8GZP - chains A and S; structure by electron microscopy, 3.60 A resolution.

# Chain A
Protein: Genome polyprotein
From: Dengue virus
Reference sequence: Q5I3C1 (Q5I3C1_9FLAV); residues 1-900 here correspond to UniProt positions 2491-3390 (UniProt number = residue number + 2490)
Amino-acid sequence (908 residues; row label = number of the first residue in the row; numbers below 1 keep their minus sign (Gly-7 is residue -7)):
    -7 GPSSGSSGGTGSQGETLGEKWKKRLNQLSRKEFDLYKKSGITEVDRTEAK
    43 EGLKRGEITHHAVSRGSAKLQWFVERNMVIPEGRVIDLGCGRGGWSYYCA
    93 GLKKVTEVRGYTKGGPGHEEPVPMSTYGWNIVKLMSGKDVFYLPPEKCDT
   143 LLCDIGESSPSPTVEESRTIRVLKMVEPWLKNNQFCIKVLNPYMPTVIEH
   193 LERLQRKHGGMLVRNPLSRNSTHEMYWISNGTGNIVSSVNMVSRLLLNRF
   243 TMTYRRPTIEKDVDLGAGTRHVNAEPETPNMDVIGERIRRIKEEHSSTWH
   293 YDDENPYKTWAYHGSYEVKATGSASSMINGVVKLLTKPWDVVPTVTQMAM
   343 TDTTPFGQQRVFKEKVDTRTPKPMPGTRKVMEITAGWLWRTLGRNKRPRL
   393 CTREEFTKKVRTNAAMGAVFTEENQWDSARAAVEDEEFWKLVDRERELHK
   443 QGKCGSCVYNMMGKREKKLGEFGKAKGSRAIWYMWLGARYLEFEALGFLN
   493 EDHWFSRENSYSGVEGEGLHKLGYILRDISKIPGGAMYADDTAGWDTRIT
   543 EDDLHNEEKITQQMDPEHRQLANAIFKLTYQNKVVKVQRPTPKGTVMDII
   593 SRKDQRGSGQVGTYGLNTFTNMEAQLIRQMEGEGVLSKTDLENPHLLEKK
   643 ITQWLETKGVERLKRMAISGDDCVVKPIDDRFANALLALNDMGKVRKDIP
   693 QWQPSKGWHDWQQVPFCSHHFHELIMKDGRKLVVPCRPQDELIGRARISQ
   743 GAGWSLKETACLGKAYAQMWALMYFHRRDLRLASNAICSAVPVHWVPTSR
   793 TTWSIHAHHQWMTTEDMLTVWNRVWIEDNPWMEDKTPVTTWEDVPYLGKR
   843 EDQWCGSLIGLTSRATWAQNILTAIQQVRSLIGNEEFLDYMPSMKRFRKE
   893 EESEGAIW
Not modelled in the structure: -7 to 6, 314-318, 343-344, 407-413, 455-470, 891-900
Differences from the reference sequence: expression tag (-7 to 0)
Bound ions: Zn2+ site 1: Glu437, His441, Cys446, Cys449; Zn2+ site 2: His712, His714, Cys728, Cys847
Ligand contacts: GDP (guanosine-5'-diphosphate): Lys14, Leu17, Asn18, Gln19, Leu20, Ser21, Phe25, Ser150, Ser151, Pro152, Glu157, Arg211, Ser213

# Chain S
Molecule: 168-nt RNA strand
Sequence (168 nucleotides; row label = number of the first residue in the row; numbering starts at 0):
     0 GAGUUGUUAGUCUGUGUGGACCGACAAGGACAGUUCCAAAUCGGAAGCUU
    50 GCUUAACACAGUUCUAACAGUUUGUUUAGAUAGAGAGCAGUAACCUGCUU
   100 UCUCUGCAACAUCAAUCCAGGCACAGAGCGCCGCGAGAUGGAUUGGUGUU
   150 GUUGAUCCAACAGGUUCU
Not modelled in the structure: 0, 48, 69-167
Modified positions: GDP (guanosine-5'-diphosphate) at position 0
Glycans and other covalent adducts: guanosine-5'-diphosphate (GDP) linked to A1
Bound ions: Mg2+: A1 (together with GDP)

# Chain A / chain S interface
Pairs across the interface (41):
  Thr39(A) - U61(S)  base contact
  Lys42(A) - U4(S)  salt bridge to the phosphate
  Ser56(A) - G2(S)  phosphate contact
  Ser56(A) - U3(S)  phosphate contact
  Arg57(A) - G2(S)  salt bridge to the phosphate
  Arg57(A) - U3(S)  phosphate contact
  Lys61(A) - A1(S)  phosphate contact
  Lys61(A) - G2(S)  salt bridge to the phosphate
  Arg84(A) - G2(S)  sugar contact
  Arg84(A) - U3(S)  sugar contact
  Glu111(A) - G2(S)  hydrogen bond to the base
  Glu111(A) - U3(S)  hydrogen bond to the sugar
  Gly148(A) - A1(S)  base contact
  Ser150(A) - A1(S)  hydrogen bond to the phosphate
  Lys180(A) - A1(S)  hydrogen bond to the sugar
  Arg211(A) - G2(S)  salt bridge to the phosphate
  Arg211(A) - U4(S)  base contact
  Glu216(A) - A1(S)  sugar contact
  Lys719(A) - G32(S)  hydrogen bond to the sugar
  Lys719(A) - U33(S)  salt bridge to the phosphate
  Arg770(A) - C30(S)  hydrogen bond to the sugar
  Arg770(A) - A31(S)  phosphate contact
  Arg770(A) - G32(S)  hydrogen bond to the base
  Arg773(A) - G32(S)  salt bridge to the phosphate
  Trp833(A) - G32(S)  phosphate contact
  Glu834(A) - G32(S)  phosphate contact
  Tyr838(A) - G32(S)  hydrogen bond to the phosphate
  Lys841(A) - C30(S)  hydrogen bond to the sugar
  Lys841(A) - G32(S)  hydrogen bond to the base
  Lys841(A) - U34(S)  base contact
  Gly852(A) - A29(S)  sugar contact
  Arg856(A) - C30(S)  salt bridge to the phosphate
  Arg856(A) - A31(S)  salt bridge to the phosphate
  Ala857(A) - C30(S)  phosphate contact
  Met886(A) - A31(S)  sugar contact
  Met886(A) - G32(S)  phosphate contact
  Lys887(A) - A31(S)  hydrogen bond to the sugar
  Lys887(A) - G32(S)  hydrogen bond to the phosphate
  Lys887(A) - U33(S)  salt bridge to the phosphate
  Arg888(A) - C30(S)  salt bridge to the phosphate
  Arg888(A) - A31(S)  salt bridge to the phosphate
Other interface residues (no listed pair), chain A (32 interface residues in all): Glu43, Gly109, Asp146, Glu149, Thr214, Arg842, Ile851
Other interface residues (no listed pair), chain S (13 interface residues in all): C35, C36

# Summary
The interface between chain A and chain S involves 32 residues on one side and 13 on the other; the contacts
include 12 hydrogen bonds and 11 salt bridges. Polar contacts include Glu111(A)-G2(S), Arg770(A)-G32(S) and
Lys841(A)-G32(S). Bound to chain A: GDP.
Here chain A is Genome polyprotein (Dengue virus) and chain S is a 168-nt RNA strand. Entry 8GZP (Cryo-EM
structure of the NS5-SLA complex) was determined by electron microscopy (same publication as 8GZQ and 8GZR).
